8WXY - chains B and C; structure by X-ray diffraction, 2.87 A resolution.

Chain B (and C):
Molecule: Bromodomain-containing protein 4
Source organism: Homo sapiens
Notes: chain C of this document is another copy of the same molecule, construct and numbering; everything in this record applies to it too
UniProtKB: O60885 (BRD4_HUMAN); residues 44-168 here = UniProt positions 44-168
Amino-acid sequence (141 residues; each row starts with the number of its first residue):
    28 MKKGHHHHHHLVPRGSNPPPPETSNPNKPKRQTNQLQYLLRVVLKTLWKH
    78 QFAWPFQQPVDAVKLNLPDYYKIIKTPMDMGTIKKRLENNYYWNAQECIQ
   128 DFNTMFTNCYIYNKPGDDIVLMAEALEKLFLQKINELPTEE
Disordered / not traced: 28-60, 168 (chain C: 28-59, 167-168)
Construct notes: initiating methionine (28); expression tag (29-43)
Residues lining bound ligands: XGN (5-[2-(4-fluoranyl-2,6-dimethyl-phenoxy)-5-(2-oxidanylpropan-2-yl)phenyl]-1-methyl-4-[(2-morpholin-4-yl-2-oxidanylidene-ethyl)amino]pyridin-2-one): W81, P82, F83, Q85, P86, V87, D88, L92, L94, Y97, C136, Y139, N140, D144, D145, I146, M149
Curated features (UniProtKB/Swiss-Prot):
  - site: N140 (Acetylated histone binding)
  - cross-link: K99 (Glycyl lysine isopeptide (Lys-Gly) (interchain with G-Cter in SUMO2))
  - natural variant: D145 (D145G: Found in a patient with a neurodevelopmental syndrome; uncertain significance)
  - mutagenesis: N140 (N140A: Abolishes binding to acetylated histones)

Interface between chain B and chain C:
Pairs across the interface (18):
  E115(B) - E115(C)
  E115(B) - N116(C)
  N116(B) - L67(C)
  N116(B) - E115(C)  hydrogen bond (side chain-backbone)
  N116(B) - N116(C)
  N117(B) - Q64(C)  hydrogen bond (backbone-side chain)
  N117(B) - L67(C)
  N117(B) - L114(C)  hydrogen bond (side chain-backbone)
  N117(B) - E115(C)  hydrogen bond (side chain-backbone)
  N117(B) - N117(C)  hydrogen bond
  Y118(B) - Q64(C)
  Y118(B) - R68(C)  hydrogen bond (backbone-side chain)
  Y119(B) - Q64(C)  hydrogen bond (backbone-side chain)
  Y119(B) - R68(C)
  W120(B) - T60(C)
  W120(B) - Q64(C)
  W120(B) - R68(C)
  E124(B) - R68(C)  salt bridge
Interface residues without a listed pair, chain C (11 interface residues in all): Y65, V69, K72

In short:
7 residues of chain B face 11 of chain C across their interface; the contacts include 7 hydrogen bonds and 1
salt bridge. Polar contacts include E124(B)-R68(C), N116(B)-E115(C) and N117(B)-Q64(C). Bound to chain B:
compound XGN. From UniProt: one mutagenesis site on chain B.
Chain B and chain C are both Bromodomain-containing protein 4 (Homo sapiens); the structure, Crystal Structure
of the first bromodomain of human BRD4 in complex with the inhibitor 23, was determined by X-ray diffraction
together with 8WY3, 8WY7 and 8WYG from the same study.
